PDB entry 6VVS | X-ray diffraction, 3.11 A resolution | chains B and D of the 11 polymer chains in the assembly

[Chain B]
Protein: DNA-directed RNA polymerase subunit alpha
Source organism: Mycolicibacterium smegmatis (strain ATCC 700084 / mc(2)155)
Notes: EC 2.7.7.6
UniProt: A0QSL8 (RPOA_MYCS2); residues 1-350 here = UniProt positions 1-350
Sequence (350 residues; row label = number of the first residue in the row):
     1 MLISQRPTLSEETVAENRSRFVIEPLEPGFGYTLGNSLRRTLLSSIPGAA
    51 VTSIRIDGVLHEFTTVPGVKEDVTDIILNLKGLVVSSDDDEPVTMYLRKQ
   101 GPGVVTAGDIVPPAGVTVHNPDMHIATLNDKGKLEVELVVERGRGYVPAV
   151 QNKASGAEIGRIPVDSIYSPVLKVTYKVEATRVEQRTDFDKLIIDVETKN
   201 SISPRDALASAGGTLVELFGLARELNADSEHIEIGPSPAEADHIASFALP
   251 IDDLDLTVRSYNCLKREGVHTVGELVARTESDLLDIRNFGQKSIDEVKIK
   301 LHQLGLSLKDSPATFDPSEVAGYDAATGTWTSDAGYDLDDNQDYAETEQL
Not modelled in the structure: 234-350

[Chain D]
Protein: DNA-directed RNA polymerase subunit beta'
Source organism: Mycolicibacterium smegmatis (strain ATCC 700084 / mc(2)155)
Notes: EC 2.7.7.6
UniProt: A0QS66 (RPOC_MYCS2); residues 1-1317 here = UniProt positions 1-1317
Sequence (1317 residues; row label = number of the first residue in the row):
     1 MLDVNFFDELRIGLATADDIRNWSYGEVKKPETINYRTLKPEKDGLFCEK
    51 IFGPTRDWECYCGKYKRVRFKGIICERCGVEVTRAKVRRERMGHIELAAP
   101 VTHIWYFKGVPSRLGYLLDLAPKDLEKIIYFAAYVITSVDDEMRHNELST
   151 LEAEMAVEKKAVEDQRDADLEARAQKLEADLAELEAEGAKSDVRRKVRDS
   201 GEREMRQLRDRAQRELDRLDEIWNTFTKLAPKQLIVDEVLYRELQDRYGE
   251 YFTGAMGAESIKKLIENFDIDAEAESLREVIRSGKGQKKLRALKRLKVVA
   301 AFQQSGNSPMGMVLDAVPVIPPELRPMVQLDGGRFATSDLNDLYRRVINR
   351 NNRLKRLIDLGAPEIIVNNEKRMLQESVDALFDNGRRGRPVTGPGNRPLK
   401 SLSDLLKGKQGRFRQNLLGKRVDYSGRSVIVVGPQLKLHQCGLPKLMALE
   451 LFKPFVMKRLVDLNHAQNIKSAKRMVERQRPQVWDVLEEVIAEHPVLLNR
   501 APTLHRLGIQAFEPQLVEGKAIQLHPLVCEAFNADFDGDQMAVHLPLSAE
   551 AQAEARILMLSSNNILSPASGKPLAMPRLDMVTGLYYLTTLVEGATGEYQ
   601 AATKDAPEQGVYSSPAEAIMAMDRGALSVRAKIKVRLTELRPPTDLEAQL
   651 FENGWKPGDAWTAETTLGRVMFNELLPKSYPFVNEQMHKKVQARIINDLA
   701 ERFPMIVVAQTVDKLKDAGFYWATRSGVTVSMADVLVPPQKQEILERHEA
   751 EADAIERKYQRGALNHTERNESLVKIWQDATEEVGKALEEFYPADNPIIT
   801 IVKSGATGNLTQTRTLAGMKGLVTNPKGEFIPRPIKSSFREGLTVLEYFI
   851 NTHGARKGLADTALRTADSGYLTRRLVDVSQDVIVREHDCETERGINVTL
   901 AERGPDGTLIRDAHVETSAFARTLATDAVDANGNVIIERGHDLGDPAIDA
   951 LLAAGITTVKVRSVLTCTSATGVCAMCYGRSMATGKLVDIGEAVGIVAAQ
  1001 SIGEPGTQLTMRTFHQGGVTGGADIVGGLPRVQELFEARVPRNKAPIADV
  1051 AGRVRLEESDKFFKITIVPDDGGEEVVYDKLSKRQRLRVITHEDGTEGVL
  1101 SDGDHVEVGDQLMEGAADPHEVLRVQGPREVQIHLVKEVQEVYRAQGVSI
  1151 HDKHIEVIVRQMLRRVTIIDSGSTEFLPGSLTERAEFEAENRRVVAEGGE
  1201 PAAGRPVLMGITKASLATDSWLSAASFQETTRVLTDAAINCRSDKLNGLK
  1251 ENVIIGKLIPAGTGISRYRNIQVQPTEEARAAAYTIPSYEDQYYSPDFGQ
  1301 ATGAAVPLDDYGYSDYR
Not modelled in the structure: 1-3, 907-909, 1012-1026, 1091-1097, 1172-1174, 1196-1201, 1284-1317
Ion coordination: Zn2+ site 1: Cys60, Cys62, Cys75, Cys78; Zn2+ site 2: Cys890, Cys967, Cys974, Cys977
Swiss-Prot annotation at these positions:
  - binding site (Zn(2+)): Cys60, Cys62, Cys75, Cys78, Cys890, Cys967, Cys974, Cys977
  - binding site (Mg(2+)): Asp535, Asp537, Asp539

[Chain B / chain D interface]
Residue-residue contacts - 34 pairs, chain B then chain D:
  Arg39(B) with Ile619(D); Asp623(D), salt bridge
  Arg40(B) with Asp623(D), salt bridge
  Leu43(B) with Asp623(D)
  Glu62(B) with Lys604(D)
  Phe63(B) with Thr603(D); Lys604(D)
  Thr74(B) with Glu608(D), hydrogen bond; Val611(D)
  Ile77(B) with Pro607(D), hydrophobic
  Leu78(B) with Val611(D), hydrophobic; Ser613(D); Arg636(D)
  Asn79(B) with Arg636(D), hydrogen bond
  Lys81(B) with Val611(D), hydrogen bond (side chain-backbone); Ser613(D); Glu617(D)
  Tyr146(B) with Tyr612(D); Glu617(D); Met620(D); Ala621(D), hydrophobic; Arg624(D), hydrogen bond (backbone-side chain)
  Pro148(B) with Arg624(D)
  Ile162(B) with Pro607(D), hydrophobic
  Asp165(B) with Glu617(D)
  Ile167(B) with Glu617(D)
  Val171(B) with Met620(D)
  Leu172(B) with Ser614(D); Ala616(D); Met620(D), hydrophobic
  Lys173(B) with Ala616(D)
  Val183(B) with Glu488(D)
  Glu184(B) with Asp485(D)
  Thr187(B) with Glu518(D)
Other interface residues (no listed pair), chain B (23 interface residues in all): Asp75, Gly82
Other interface residues (no listed pair), chain D (23 interface residues in all): Lys445, Trp484, Ala626, Glu674

[Summary]
Chain B and chain D each contribute 23 residues to their interface; the contacts include 4 hydrogen bonds and
2 salt bridges. Among the polar pairs are Arg39(B)-Asp623(D), Arg40(B)-Asp623(D) and Thr74(B)-Glu608(D).
Curated annotation (UniProt) lists 8 Zn2+-binding residues and 3 Mg2+-binding residues on chain D.
Chain B is DNA-directed RNA polymerase subunit alpha and chain D is DNA-directed RNA polymerase subunit beta',
both from Mycolicibacterium smegmatis (strain ATCC 700084 / mc(2)155); the structure, Crystal structure of a
Mycobacterium smegmatis RNA polymerase transcription initiation complex with antibiotic Sorangicin, was
determined by X-ray diffraction, deposited together with 6VVT, 6VVV, 6VVX, 6VVY, 6VVZ and 6VW0.
